PDB entry 6M0J | X-ray diffraction, 2.45 A resolution | chains A and E

# Chain A
Name: Angiotensin-converting enzyme 2
Source organism: Homo sapiens
Notes: EC 3.4.17.23, 3.4.17.-
UniProtKB: Q9BYF1 (ACE2_HUMAN); residue numbers follow UniProt; this construct covers 19-615
Amino-acid sequence (603 residues; each row starts with the number of its first residue):
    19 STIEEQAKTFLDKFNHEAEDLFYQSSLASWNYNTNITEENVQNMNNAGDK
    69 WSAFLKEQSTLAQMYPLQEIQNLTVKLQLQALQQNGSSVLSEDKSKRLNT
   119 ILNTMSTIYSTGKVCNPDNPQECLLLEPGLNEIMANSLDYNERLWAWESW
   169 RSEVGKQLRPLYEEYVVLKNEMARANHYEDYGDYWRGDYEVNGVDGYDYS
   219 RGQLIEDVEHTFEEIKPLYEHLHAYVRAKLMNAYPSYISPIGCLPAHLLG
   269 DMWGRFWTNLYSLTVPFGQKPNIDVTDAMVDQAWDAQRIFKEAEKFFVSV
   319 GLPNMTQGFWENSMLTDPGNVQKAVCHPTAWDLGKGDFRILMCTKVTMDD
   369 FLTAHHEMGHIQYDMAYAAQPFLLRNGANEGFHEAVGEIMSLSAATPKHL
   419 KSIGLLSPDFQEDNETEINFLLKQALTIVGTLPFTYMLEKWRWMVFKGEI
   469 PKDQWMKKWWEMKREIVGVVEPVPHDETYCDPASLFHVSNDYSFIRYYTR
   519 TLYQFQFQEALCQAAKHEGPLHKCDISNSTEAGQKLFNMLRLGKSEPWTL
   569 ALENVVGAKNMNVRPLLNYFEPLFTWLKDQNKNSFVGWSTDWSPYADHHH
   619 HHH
Not modelled in the structure: 616-621
Disulfide bonds: Cys133-Cys141, Cys344-Cys361, Cys530-Cys542
Covalent attachments: N-acetylglucosamine (NAG) linked to Asn53, Asn90, Asn322, Asn546
Sequence notes: expression tag (616-621)
Bound ions: Zn2+: His374, His378, Glu402
UniProt features mapped onto this chain:
  - region (Interaction with SARS-CoV spike glycoprotein): Asp30 to Tyr41, Met82 to Pro84, Lys353 to Arg357
  - active site: Glu375 (Proton acceptor), His505 (Proton donor)
  - binding site (chloride): Arg169, Trp477, Lys481
  - binding site (substrate): Arg273, His345, Pro346, Tyr515
  - binding site (Zn(2+)): His374, His378, Glu402
  - glycosylation (N-linked (GlcNAc...) asparagine): Asn53, Asn90, Asn103, Asn322, Asn432, Asn546
  - mutagenesis: Ser19 (S19P: Increases slightly the interaction with RBD domain of SARS-CoV-2 spike protein), Gln24 to Lys26 (Slightly inhibits interaction with SARS-CoV spike glycoprotein), Gln24 (Q24T: Increases slightly the interaction with RBD domain of SARS-CoV-2 spike protein), Ala25 (A25V: Increases slightly the interaction with RBD domain of SARS-CoV-2 spike protein), Thr27 (T27Y: Increases slightly the interaction with RBD domain of SARS-CoV-2 spike protein. In sACE2.v2.2; increases interaction with RBD domain of SARS-CoV-2 spike protein ...), Leu29 (L29F: Increases slightly the interaction with RBD domain of SARS-CoV-2 spike protein), Lys31 (K31D: Abolishes interaction with SARS-CoV spike glycoprotein; K31Y: Increases slightly the interaction with RBD domain of SARS-CoV-2 spike protein), Asn33 (N33D: Increases slightly the interaction with RBD domain of SARS-CoV-2 spike protein), His34 (H34A: Increases slightly the interaction with RBD domain of SARS-CoV-2 spike protein), Glu37 (E37A: No effect on interaction with SARS-CoV spike glycoprotein), Asp38 (D38A: No effect on interaction with SARS-CoV spike glycoprotein), Leu39 (L39R: Increases slightly the interaction with RBD domain of SARS-CoV-2 spike protein), 48 further mutagenesis entries in UniProt
Reported in the primary citation:
  - post-translational modification sites: Asn90, Asn322, Asn546
  - binding site for N-acetylglucosamine: Asn90

# Chain E
Name: Spike protein S1
Source organism: Severe acute respiratory syndrome coronavirus 2
UniProtKB: P0DTC2 (SPIKE_SARS2); residue numbers follow UniProt; this construct covers 319-541
Amino-acid sequence (229 residues; numbered 319 to 547; the number before each row is that of its first residue):
   319 RVQPTESIVRFPNITNLCPFGEVFNATRFASVYAWNRKRISNCVADYSVL
   369 YNSASFSTFKCYGVSPTKLNDLCFTNVYADSFVIRGDEVRQIAPGQTGKI
   419 ADYNYKLPDDFTGCVIAWNSNNLDSKVGGNYNYLYRLFRKSNLKPFERDI
   469 STEIYQAGSTPCNGVEGFNCYFPLQSYGFQPTNGVGYQPYRVVVLSFELL
   519 HAPATVCGPKKSTNLVKNKCVNFHHHHHH
Not modelled in the structure: 319-332, 527-547
Disulfide bonds: Cys336-Cys361, Cys379-Cys432, Cys391-Cys525, Cys480-Cys488
Covalent attachments: N-acetylglucosamine (NAG) linked to Asn343
Sequence notes: expression tag (542-547)
UniProt features mapped onto this chain:
  - region: Arg403 to Asp405 (Integrin-binding motif), Asn448 to Phe456 (Immunodominant HLA epitope recognized by the CD8+)
  - glycosylation: Thr323 (O-linked (GalNAc) threonine), Ser325 (O-linked (HexNAc...) serine), Asn331 (N-linked (GlcNAc...) (complex) asparagine), Asn343 (N-linked (GlcNAc...) (complex) asparagine)
  - natural variant: Gly339 (G339D: In strain: Omicron/BA.1, Omicron/BA.2 and 4 more; G339H: In strain: Omicron/BA.2.75, Omicron/XBB.1.5 and 1 more), Arg346 (R346K: In strain: Mu/B.1.621; R346T: In strain: Omicron/BQ.1.1, Omicron/XBB.1.5 and 1 more), Leu368 (L368I: In strain: Omicron/XBB.1.5, Omicron/EG.5.1), Ser371 (S371F: In strain: Omicron/BA.2, Omicron/BA.2.12.1 and 6 more; S371L: In strain: Omicron/BA.1), Ser373 (S373P: In strain: Omicron/BA.1, Omicron/BA.2 and 7 more), Ser375 (S375F: In strain: Omicron/BA.1, Omicron/BA.2 and 7 more), Thr376 (T376A: In strain: Omicron/BA.2, Omicron/BA.2.12.1 and 5 more), Asp405 (D405N: In strain: Omicron/BA.2, Omicron/BA.2.12.1 and 6 more), Arg408 (R408S: In strain: Omicron/BA.2, Omicron/BA.2.12.1 and 6 more), Lys417 (K417N: In strain: Beta/B.1.351, Omicron/BA.1 and 8 more; K417T: In strain: Gamma/P.1), Asn440 (N440K: In strain: Omicron/BA.1, Omicron/BA.2 and 7 more), Lys444 (K444T: In strain: Omicron/BQ.1.1), 16 further natural variant entries in UniProt
  - mutagenesis: Asn331 (N331Q: Reduced viral infectivity), Asn343 (N343Q: Reduced viral infectivity), Leu452 (L452R: Increased resistance to neutralizing antibodies. Decreases HLA binding to NF9 epitope. Increased binding affinity to human ACE2), Tyr453 (Y453F: Decreased HLA binding to NF9 epitope. Increased binding affinity to human ACE2), Ala475 (A475V: Increased resistance to neutralizing antibodies), Val483 (V483A: Increased resistance to neutralizing antibodies), Glu484 (E484D: Increased replication in human TMEM106B overexpressing cells), Phe490 (F490L: Increased resistance to neutralizing antibodies and human covalescent sera neutralization), Gln493 (Q493N: Reduced host ACE2-binding affinity in vitro; Q493Y: Reduced host ACE2-binding affinity in vitro), Asn501 (N501T: Reduced host ACE2-binding affinity in vitro; N501Y: Increased binding affinity to human ACE2), His519 (H519P: Increased resistance to human covalescent sera neutralization)
Reported in the primary citation:
  - post-translational modification sites: Asn343

# Chain A / chain E interface
Contacting residue pairs - 37 pairs, chain A then chain E:
  Gln24(A) - Ala475(E)
  Gln24(A) - Asn487(E)  hydrogen bond
  Thr27(A) - Phe456(E)
  Thr27(A) - Ala475(E)
  Thr27(A) - Tyr489(E)
  Phe28(A) - Tyr489(E)
  Asp30(A) - Lys417(E)  salt bridge
  Asp30(A) - Phe456(E)
  Lys31(A) - Tyr489(E)
  Lys31(A) - Gln493(E)
  His34(A) - Tyr453(E)
  His34(A) - Leu455(E)
  His34(A) - Gln493(E)  hydrogen bond (backbone-side chain)
  Glu35(A) - Gln493(E)  hydrogen bond
  Glu37(A) - Tyr505(E)  hydrogen bond
  Asp38(A) - Tyr449(E)  hydrogen bond
  Tyr41(A) - Gln498(E)
  Tyr41(A) - Thr500(E)  hydrogen bond
  Tyr41(A) - Asn501(E)  hydrogen bond
  Gln42(A) - Gly446(E)  hydrogen bond (side chain-backbone)
  Gln42(A) - Tyr449(E)  hydrogen bond
  Gln42(A) - Gln498(E)  hydrogen bond
  Leu79(A) - Phe486(E)  hydrophobic
  Met82(A) - Phe486(E)  hydrophobic
  Tyr83(A) - Phe486(E)
  Tyr83(A) - Asn487(E)  hydrogen bond
  Tyr83(A) - Tyr489(E)
  Asn330(A) - Thr500(E)
  Lys353(A) - Gly496(E)  hydrogen bond (side chain-backbone)
  Lys353(A) - Asn501(E)
  Lys353(A) - Gly502(E)  hydrogen bond (backbone-backbone)
  Lys353(A) - Tyr505(E)
  Gly354(A) - Gly502(E)
  Gly354(A) - Tyr505(E)
  Asp355(A) - Thr500(E)
  Arg357(A) - Thr500(E)
  Arg393(A) - Tyr505(E)
Other interface residues (no listed pair), chain A (21 interface residues in all): Ser19
Other interface residues (no listed pair), chain E (20 interface residues in all): Tyr473, Gly476, Glu484
Interface features reported in the paper:
  - pairs named by the authors: Lys417(E)-Asp30(A) (salt bridge), Gly446(E)-Gln42(A), Tyr449(E)-Asp38(A), Tyr449(E)-Gln42(A), Leu455(E)-Asp30(A), Leu455(E)-Lys31(A), Leu455(E)-His34(A), Phe486(E)-Leu79(A), Phe486(E)-Met82(A), Phe486(E)-Tyr83(A), Asn487(E)-Gln24(A), Asn487(E)-Tyr83(A), Tyr489(E)-Tyr83(A), Gln493(E)-Lys31(A), Gln493(E)-Glu35(A), Gln498(E)-Asp38(A), Gln498(E)-Tyr41(A), Gln498(E)-Gln42(A), Gln498(E)-Lys353(A), Thr500(E)-Tyr41(A), Asn501(E)-Tyr41(A) (hydrogen bond), Asn501(E)-Lys353(A), Gly502(E)-Lys353(A), Tyr505(E)-Glu37(A), Tyr505(E)-Arg393(A)

# Overview
The interface between chain A and chain E involves 21 residues on one side and 20 on the other, with 13
hydrogen bonds and 1 salt bridge. Polar pairs include Asp30(A)-Lys417(E), Gln24(A)-Asn487(E) and
His34(A)-Gln493(E). The authors report a salt bridge between Lys417(E) and Asp30(A); contacts between
Gly446(E) and Gln42(A), Tyr449(E) and Asp38(A) and Tyr449(E) and Gln42(A) among others; a hydrogen bond
between Asn501(E) and Tyr41(A). From the paper: a binding site for N-acetylglucosamine at Asn90(A);
modification sites Asn90(A), Asn322(A) and Asn343(E) among others.
Chain A is Angiotensin-converting enzyme 2 (Homo sapiens) and chain E is Spike protein S1 (Severe acute
respiratory syndrome coronavirus 2); the structure, Crystal structure of SARS-CoV-2 spike receptor-binding
domain bound with ACE2, was determined by X-ray diffraction.
